2IOG - chain A; structure by X-ray diffraction, 1.60 A resolution.

Chain A:
Molecule: Estrogen receptor
Organism: Homo sapiens
Notes: fragment: Steroid-binding region, residues 306-554
UniProtKB: P03372 (ESR1_HUMAN); residue numbers follow UniProt; this construct covers 309-554
Amino-acid sequence (246 residues; each row starts with the number of its first residue):
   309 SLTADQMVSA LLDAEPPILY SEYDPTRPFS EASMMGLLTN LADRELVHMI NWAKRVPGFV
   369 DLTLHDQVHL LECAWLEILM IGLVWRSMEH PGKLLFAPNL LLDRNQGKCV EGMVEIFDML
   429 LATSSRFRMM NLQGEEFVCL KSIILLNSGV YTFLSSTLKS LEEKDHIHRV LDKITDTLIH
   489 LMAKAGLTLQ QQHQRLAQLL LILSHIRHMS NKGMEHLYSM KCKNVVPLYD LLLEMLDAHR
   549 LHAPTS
Not modelled in the structure: 552-554
Residues lining bound ligands: 11F (IOG; N-[(1R)-3-(4-hydroxyphenyl)-1-methylpropyl]-2-[2-phenyl-6-(2-piperidin-1-ylethoxy)-1H-indol-3-yl]acetamide): Leu346, Thr347, Leu349, Ala350, Asp351, Glu353, Leu354, Trp383, Leu384, Leu387, Met388, Leu391, Arg394, Phe404, Val418, Glu419, Gly420, Met421, Ile424, Phe425, Leu428, Gly521, His524, Leu525, Met528, Cys530, Lys531, Leu536

Overview:
Ligands of chain A: 11F.
Chain A is Estrogen receptor (Homo sapiens); the structure, Human estrogen receptor alpha ligand-binding
domain in complex with compound 11F, was determined by X-ray diffraction together with 2IOK from the same
study.
